PDB entry 4KY4 | X-ray diffraction, 2.79 A resolution | chains A and B

Chain A (and B):
Protein: Bifunctional dihydrofolate reductase-thymidylate synthase
From: Toxoplasma gondii
Notes: EC 1.5.1.3, 2.1.1.45; chain B of this document is another copy of the same molecule, construct and numbering; everything in this record applies to it too
UniProtKB: Q07422 (DRTS_TOXGO); residue numbers follow UniProt; this construct covers 1-610
Chain sequence (610 residues; row label = number of the first residue in the row):
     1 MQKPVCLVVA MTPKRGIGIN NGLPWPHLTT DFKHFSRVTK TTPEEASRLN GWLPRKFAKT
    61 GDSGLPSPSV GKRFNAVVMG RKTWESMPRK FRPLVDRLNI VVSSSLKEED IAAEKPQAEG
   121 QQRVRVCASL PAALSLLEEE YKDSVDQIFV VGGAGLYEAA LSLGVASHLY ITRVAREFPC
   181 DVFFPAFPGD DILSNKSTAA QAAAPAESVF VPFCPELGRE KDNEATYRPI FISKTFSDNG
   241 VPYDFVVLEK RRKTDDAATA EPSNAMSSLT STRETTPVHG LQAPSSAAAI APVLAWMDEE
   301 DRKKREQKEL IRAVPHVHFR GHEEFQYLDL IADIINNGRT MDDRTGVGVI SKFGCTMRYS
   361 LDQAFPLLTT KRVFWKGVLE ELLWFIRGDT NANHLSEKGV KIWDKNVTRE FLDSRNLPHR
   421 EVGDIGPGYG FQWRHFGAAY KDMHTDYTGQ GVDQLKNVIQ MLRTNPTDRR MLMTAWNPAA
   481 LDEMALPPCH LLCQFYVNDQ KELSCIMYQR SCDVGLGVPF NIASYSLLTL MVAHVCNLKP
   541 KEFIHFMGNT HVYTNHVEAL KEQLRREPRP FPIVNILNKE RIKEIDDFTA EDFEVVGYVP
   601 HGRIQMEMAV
Disordered / not traced: 1-2, 42-73, 108-125, 152, 197-223, 252-284, 300-307 (chain B: 1-2, 42-73, 108-125, 152, 197-223, 252-284, 302-307)
Small-molecule neighbours:
  - Aminopterin (04J): Val8, Val9, Ala10, Leu23, Trp25, Asp31, Phe32, Lys33, His34, Phe35, Ser36, Met87, Phe91, Leu94, Arg97, Val151, Tyr157, Thr172
  - 1UE (2-amino-5-(phenylsulfanyl)-3,9-dihydro-4H-pyrimido[4,5-b]indol-4-one): Glu381, Ile402, Trp403, Asn406, Leu486, Asp513, Leu516, Gly517, Phe520, Tyr553, Met608, Ala609
  - NADPH (NDP; NADPH dihydro-nicotinamide-adenine-dinucleotide phosphate): Val8, Val9, Ala10, Ile17, Gly18, Ile19, Asn21, Gly22, Leu23, Trp25, Gly80, Arg81, Lys82, Thr83, Ser86, Val102, Ser103, Ser104, Ser105, Ala128, Ser129, Val151, Gly153, Ala154, Gly155, Leu156, Tyr157, Ala159, Val182
  - 2'-deoxyuridine 5'-monophosphate (UMP): Tyr429, Leu486, Cys489, His490, Gln509, Arg510, Ser511, Cys512, Asp513, Gly517, Asn521, His551, Tyr553
What the authors report for this chain:
  - binding site for 1UE: Ile402, Trp403, Asn406, Asp513, Leu516, Phe520, Met608, Ala609

How chain A and chain B interact:
Residue-residue contacts - 128 pairs, chain A then chain B:
  Thr30(A) - Trp296(B)
  His34(A) - Val293(B)
  His34(A) - Trp296(B)  hydrogen bond
  Arg37(A) - Trp296(B)
  Arg37(A) - Glu299(B)  salt bridge
  Val38(A) - Val293(B)  hydrophobic
  His168(A) - Ser285(B)
  Tyr170(A) - Ala289(B)  hydrogen bond (side chain-backbone)
  Tyr170(A) - Val293(B)  hydrophobic
  Ile230(A) - Ile290(B)  hydrophobic
  Phe231(A) - Ile290(B)  hydrophobic
  Phe231(A) - Val293(B)  hydrophobic
  Phe231(A) - Met297(B)  hydrophobic
  Ser233(A) - Met297(B)
  Phe236(A) - Trp296(B)  hydrophobic
  Phe245(A) - Trp296(B)  hydrophobic
  Phe245(A) - Met297(B)  hydrophobic
  Glu249(A) - Ser286(B)
  Ser286(A) - Glu249(B)
  Ala289(A) - Tyr170(B)  hydrogen bond (backbone-side chain)
  Ile290(A) - Ile230(B)  hydrophobic
  Ile290(A) - Phe231(B)  hydrophobic
  Ile290(A) - Phe319(B)  hydrophobic
  Val293(A) - Tyr170(B)  hydrophobic
  Val293(A) - Phe231(B)  hydrophobic
  Leu294(A) - Phe319(B)  hydrophobic
  Trp296(A) - Thr30(B)
  Trp296(A) - His34(B)  hydrogen bond
  Trp296(A) - Arg37(B)
  Trp296(A) - Phe245(B)  hydrophobic
  Met297(A) - Ser233(B)
  Met297(A) - Phe245(B)  hydrophobic
  Phe319(A) - Ile290(B)  hydrophobic
  Phe319(A) - Leu294(B)  hydrophobic
  Arg339(A) - Asp499(B)
  Met341(A) - Thr467(B)
  Met341(A) - Val497(B)
  Met341(A) - Asn498(B)
  Met341(A) - Asp499(B)
  Asp342(A) - Thr467(B)
  Asp343(A) - Arg469(B)  salt bridge
  Val349(A) - Arg469(B)
  Ser351(A) - Tyr496(B)  hydrogen bond
  Phe353(A) - Arg358(B)  hydrogen bond (backbone-side chain)
  Phe353(A) - Gln494(B)
  Phe353(A) - Phe495(B)
  Phe353(A) - Tyr496(B)  hydrophobic
  Phe353(A) - Ser504(B)
  Phe353(A) - Ile506(B)  hydrophobic
  Phe353(A) - Ile544(B)
  Gly354(A) - Arg358(B)  hydrogen bond (backbone-side chain)
  Gly354(A) - Ile506(B)
  Gly354(A) - Phe546(B)
  Cys355(A) - Phe546(B)
  Thr356(A) - Thr356(B)
  Arg358(A) - Phe353(B)
  Arg358(A) - Gly354(B)  hydrogen bond (side chain-backbone)
  Arg415(A) - Arg470(B)
  Phe436(A) - Asn477(B)
  Phe436(A) - Pro478(B)
  Val452(A) - Pro478(B)
  Gln454(A) - Pro478(B)
  Thr467(A) - Met341(B)
  Thr467(A) - Asp342(B)
  Arg469(A) - Asp343(B)  salt bridge
  Arg469(A) - Val349(B)
  Arg469(A) - Arg510(B)  hydrogen bond (backbone-side chain)
  Arg469(A) - Ser511(B)
  Arg469(A) - Asn549(B)
  Arg469(A) - His551(B)  hydrogen bond
  Arg469(A) - Tyr553(B)  hydrogen bond
  Arg470(A) - Arg415(B)
  Arg470(A) - Leu486(B)
  Arg470(A) - Pro487(B)
  Arg470(A) - Arg510(B)
  Leu472(A) - Leu491(B)  hydrophobic
  Leu472(A) - Arg510(B)
  Thr474(A) - Pro478(B)
  Trp476(A) - Thr474(B)
  Asn477(A) - Phe436(B)
  Pro478(A) - Phe436(B)
  Pro478(A) - Val452(B)
  Pro478(A) - Gln454(B)
  Ala479(A) - Val452(B)  hydrophobic
  Leu486(A) - Arg470(B)
  Pro487(A) - Arg470(B)
  Leu491(A) - Leu472(B)  hydrophobic
  Leu491(A) - Leu492(B)  hydrophobic
  Leu492(A) - Leu491(B)  hydrophobic
  Leu492(A) - Tyr508(B)  hydrophobic
  Gln494(A) - Phe353(B)
  Gln494(A) - Tyr508(B)  hydrogen bond
  Gln494(A) - Arg510(B)  hydrogen bond (side chain-backbone)
  Gln494(A) - Gly548(B)
  Tyr496(A) - Ser351(B)  hydrogen bond
  Tyr496(A) - Phe353(B)  hydrophobic
  Tyr496(A) - Asn549(B)
  Val497(A) - Met341(B)
  Asn498(A) - Met341(B)
  Asp499(A) - Arg339(B)
  Asp499(A) - Met341(B)
  Ser504(A) - Phe353(B)
  Ile506(A) - Phe353(B)  hydrophobic
  Ile506(A) - Gly354(B)
  Ile506(A) - Tyr508(B)
  Tyr508(A) - Leu492(B)  hydrophobic
  Tyr508(A) - Gln494(B)  hydrogen bond
  Tyr508(A) - Ile506(B)
  Tyr508(A) - Phe546(B)  hydrophobic
  Arg510(A) - Arg469(B)  hydrogen bond (side chain-backbone)
  Arg510(A) - Arg470(B)
  Arg510(A) - Leu472(B)
  Arg510(A) - Gln494(B)  hydrogen bond (backbone-side chain)
  Ser511(A) - Arg469(B)  hydrogen bond
  Ile544(A) - Phe353(B)
  Ile544(A) - Gly354(B)
  Phe546(A) - Cys355(B)
  Phe546(A) - Thr356(B)
  Phe546(A) - Tyr508(B)  hydrophobic
  Phe546(A) - Phe546(B)  hydrophobic
  Met547(A) - Phe546(B)
  Gly548(A) - Gln494(B)
  Gly548(A) - Ile506(B)
  Asn549(A) - Arg469(B)
  Asn549(A) - Gln494(B)
  Asn549(A) - Tyr496(B)
  His551(A) - Arg469(B)
  Tyr553(A) - Arg469(B)  hydrogen bond
Other interface residues (no listed pair), chain A (74 interface residues in all): Lys33, Val247, Ser285, Pro292, Thr340, Thr345, Lys352, Phe495, Cys505
Other interface residues (no listed pair), chain B (75 interface residues in all): Lys33, Val38, His168, Phe236, Pro292, Glu300, Thr340, Arg344, Lys352, Trp476, Ala479, Cys505, Met547

Overview:
74 residues of chain A and 75 residues of chain B are in contact; the contacts include 19 hydrogen bonds and 3
salt bridges. Polar pairs include Arg37(A)-Glu299(B), Asp343(A)-Arg469(B) and His34(A)-Trp296(B). Ligands of
chain A: 2'-deoxyuridine 5'-monophosphate, Aminopterin, NADPH and compound 1UE. The paper reports a binding
site for 1UE at Ile402(A), Trp403(A) and Asn406(A) among others.
Chain A and chain B are both Bifunctional dihydrofolate reductase-thymidylate synthase (Toxoplasma gondii);
the structure, Crystal structure of non-classical TS inhibitor 2 in complex with Toxoplasma gondii TS-DHFR,
was determined by X-ray diffraction together with 4KYA from the same study.
